Entry 3RJ1 (X-ray diffraction, 4.30 A resolution (low resolution: residue-level contacts below are approximate; hydrogen-bond / salt-bridge calls are withheld)); this record covers chains B and E of the 7 polymer chains in the assembly.

== Chain B ==
Protein: Mediator of RNA polymerase II transcription subunit 17
Organism: Saccharomyces cerevisiae
UniProt: P32569 (MED17_YEAST); residue numbers follow UniProt; this construct covers 109-616, 669-687
Amino-acid sequence (583 residues; numbered 98 to 687; 7 numbers in that range are skipped by the numbering (no residue carries them; nothing is unmodelled there); the number before each row is that of its first residue; X marks 45 residues of unknown identity (built as UNK)):
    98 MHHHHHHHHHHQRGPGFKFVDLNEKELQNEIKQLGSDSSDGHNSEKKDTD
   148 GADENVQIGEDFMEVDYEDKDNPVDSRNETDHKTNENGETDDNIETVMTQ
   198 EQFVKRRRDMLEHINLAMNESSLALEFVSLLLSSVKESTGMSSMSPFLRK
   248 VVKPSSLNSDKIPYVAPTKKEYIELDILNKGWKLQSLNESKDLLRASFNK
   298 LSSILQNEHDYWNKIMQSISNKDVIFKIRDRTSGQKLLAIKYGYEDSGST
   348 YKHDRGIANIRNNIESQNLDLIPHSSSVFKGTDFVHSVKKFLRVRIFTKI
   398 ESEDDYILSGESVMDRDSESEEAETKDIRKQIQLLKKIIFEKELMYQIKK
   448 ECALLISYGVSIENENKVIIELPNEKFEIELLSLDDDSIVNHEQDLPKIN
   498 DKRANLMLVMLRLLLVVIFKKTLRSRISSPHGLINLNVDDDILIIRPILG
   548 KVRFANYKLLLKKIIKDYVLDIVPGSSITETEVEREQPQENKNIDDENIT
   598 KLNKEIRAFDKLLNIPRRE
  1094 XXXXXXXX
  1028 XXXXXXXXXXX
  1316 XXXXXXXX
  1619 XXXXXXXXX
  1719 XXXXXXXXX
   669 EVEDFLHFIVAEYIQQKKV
Disordered / not traced: 98-196, 246-264, 316-422, 529-543, 576-599, 687
Sequence notes: expression tag (98-108)
Modified / non-standard residues: Mse98, Mse160, Mse195, Mse411 (selenomethionine); Mse207, Mse215, Mse238, Mse241, Mse313, Mse442, Mse504, Mse507 (selenomethionine; parent Met)
Ligand contacts:
  - selenium atom (SE), molecule 1: Ser226, Leu229, Ser230, Mse238
  - selenium atom (SE), molecule 2: Mse238, Ser239, Ser242
  - selenium atom (SE), molecule 3: Val506, Mse507, Leu510
  - selenium atom (SE), molecule 4: UNK_1031, UNK_1033, UNK_1094, UNK_1095, UNK_1096
UniProt features mapped onto this chain:
  - mutagenesis: Gly353 (G353C: In SRB4-1; suppresses the phenotypic defects of an RNA polymerase II CTD truncation)

== Chain E ==
Protein: Mediator of RNA polymerase II transcription subunit 18
Organism: Saccharomyces cerevisiae
UniProt: P32585 (MED18_YEAST); residue numbers follow UniProt; this construct covers 1-108, 141-307
Amino-acid sequence (275 residues; row label = number of the first residue in the row; note: 32 numbers in that range are skipped by the numbering (no residue carries them; nothing is unmodelled there)):
     1 MVQQLSLFGSIGDDGYDLLISTLTTISGNPPLLYNSLCTVWKPNPSYDVE
    51 NVNSRNQLVEPNRIKLSKEVPFSYLIDETMMDKPLNFRILKSFTNDKIPL
   101 NYAMTRNI
   141 NSDDIIDVDMDASPAPSNESCSPWSLQISDIPAAGNNRSVSMQTIAETII
   191 LSSAGKNSSVSSLMNGLGYVFEFQYLTIGVKFFMKHGLILELQKIWQIEE
   241 AGNSQITSGGFLLKAYINVSRGTDIDRINYTETALMNLKKELQGYIELSV
   291 PDRQSMDSRVAHGNILI
Disordered / not traced: 1, 50-60, 108, 141-158, 172-177, 301-307
Modified / non-standard residues: Mse1, Mse150 (selenomethionine); Mse80, Mse81, Mse104, Mse182, Mse204, Mse224, Mse276, Mse296 (selenomethionine; parent Met)
Ligand contacts:
  - selenium atom (SE), molecule 1: Gln3, Mse182, Gln183
  - selenium atom (SE), molecule 2: Trp41, Ile64, Mse204, Asn205, Tyr209
UniProt features mapped onto this chain:
  - mutagenesis: Thr22 (T22I: In SRB5-1; suppresses the phenotypic defects of an RNA polymerase II CTD truncation)

== Interface between chain B and chain E ==
Residue-residue contacts (6; chain B residue first):
  Ser526(B) with Phe223(E)
  Pro527(B) with Phe223(E); Ile229(E)
  His528(B) with Gly227(E)
  Lys685(B) with Asn86(E)
  Lys686(B) with Asn86(E)
Also at the interface, not in a pair above, chain E (5 interface residues in all): Leu228
From the paper, about this interface:
  - interface residues, chain E: Glu78(E)

== In short ==
Chain B and chain E each contribute 5 residues to their interface. Ligands of chain B: 4 copies of selenium
atom. Ligands of chain E: selenium atom. From UniProt: one mutagenesis site on chain B; one mutagenesis site
on chain E. The paper reports the interface residue Glu78(E).
Here chain B is Mediator of RNA polymerase II transcription subunit 17 and chain E is Mediator of RNA
polymerase II transcription subunit 18, both from Saccharomyces cerevisiae. Entry 3RJ1 (Architecture of the
Mediator Head module) was determined by X-ray diffraction.
